Entry 4ONQ (X-ray diffraction, 2.50 A resolution); this record covers chain A.

# Chain A
Protein: DNA methyltransferase
From: Nicotiana tabacum
Notes: EC 2.1.1.-; fragment: catalytic domain
UniProt: Q76KU6 (Q76KU6_TOBAC); residue numbers follow UniProt; this construct covers 255-608
Chain sequence (357 residues; row label = number of the first residue in the row):
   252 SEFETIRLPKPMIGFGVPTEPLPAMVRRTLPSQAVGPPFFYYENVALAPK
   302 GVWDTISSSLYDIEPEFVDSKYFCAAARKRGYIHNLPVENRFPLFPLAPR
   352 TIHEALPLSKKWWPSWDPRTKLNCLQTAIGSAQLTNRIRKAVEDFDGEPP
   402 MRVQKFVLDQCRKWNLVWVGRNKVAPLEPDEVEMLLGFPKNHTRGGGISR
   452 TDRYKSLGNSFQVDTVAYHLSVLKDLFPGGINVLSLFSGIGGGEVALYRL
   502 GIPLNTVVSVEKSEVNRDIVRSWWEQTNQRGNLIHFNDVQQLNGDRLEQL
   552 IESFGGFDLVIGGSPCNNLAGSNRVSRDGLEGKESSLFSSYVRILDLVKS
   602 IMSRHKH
Disordered / not traced: 252-257, 567-586, 605-608
Sequence notes: expression tag (252-254); engineered mutation Ser-283 (Glu in Q76KU6), Ser-309 (Arg in Q76KU6), Ser-310 (Phe in Q76KU6), Ser-590 (Tyr in Q76KU6), Ser-591 (Asp in Q76KU6)
Residues lining bound ligands: sinefungin (SFG): Ser-457, Asn-460, Ser-461, Phe-462, Phe-488, Ser-489, Gly-490, Ile-491, Gly-492, Gly-493, Val-511, Glu-512, Lys-513, Asn-517, Asn-538, Asp-539, Val-540, Gly-564, Ser-565, Pro-566, Leu-588

# In short
Bound to chain A: sinefungin.
Chain A is DNA methyltransferase (Nicotiana tabacum); the structure, Crystal structure of ntDRM
E283S/R309S/F310S/Y590S/D591S mutant, was determined by X-ray diffraction (same publication as 4ONJ).
